PDB entry 3FFC | X-ray diffraction, 2.80 A resolution | chains A and D of the 5 polymer chains in the assembly

== Chain A ==
Protein: HLA class I histocompatibility antigen, B-8 alpha chain
Organism: Homo sapiens
UniProtKB: P30460 (1B08_HUMAN); residues 1-277 here correspond to UniProt positions 25-301 (UniProt number = residue number + 24)
Sequence (277 residues; numbered 1 to 277; the number before each row is that of its first residue):
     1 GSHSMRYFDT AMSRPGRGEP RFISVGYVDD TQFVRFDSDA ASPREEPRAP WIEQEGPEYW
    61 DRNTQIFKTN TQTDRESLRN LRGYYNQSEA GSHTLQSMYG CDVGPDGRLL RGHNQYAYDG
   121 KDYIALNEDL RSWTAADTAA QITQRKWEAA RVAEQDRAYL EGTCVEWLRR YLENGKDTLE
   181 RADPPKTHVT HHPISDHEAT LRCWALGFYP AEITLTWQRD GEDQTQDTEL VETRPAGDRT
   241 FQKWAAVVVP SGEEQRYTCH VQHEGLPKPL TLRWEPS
Disulfide bonds: Cys-101/Cys-164, Cys-203/Cys-259
Bound ions: Cd2+ site 1: Gly-1, His-3, Glu-180; Cd2+ site 2: Glu-19 (shared with 2 residues of chain G); Na+ near Asp-30 (its only coordinating residue here)
Reported in the primary citation:
  - conformationally variable residues: Glu-58, Arg-62, Arg-79, Glu-154, Glu-166, Arg-170
  - specificity-determining residues: Thr-163, Trp-167 (proposed by the authors, not directly observed)

== Chain D ==
Protein: CF34 alpha chain
Organism: Homo sapiens
Sequence (202 residues; each row starts with the number of its first residue; note: 8 numbers in that range are skipped by the numbering (no residue carries them; nothing is unmodelled there)):
     3 KITQTQPGMF VQEKEAVTLD CTYDTSDPSY G
    39 LFWYKQPSSG EMIFVIYQGS YDQG
    66 NATEGRYSLN FQKARKSANL VISASQLGDS AMYFCAMRED TGNQFYFGTG TSLTVIPNIQ
   126 NPDPAVYQLR DSKSSDKSVC LFTDFDSQTN VSQSKDSDVY ITDKCVLDMR SMDFKSNSAV
   186 AWSNKSDFAC ANAFNNSIIP EDTFFPS
Disulfide bonds: Cys-23/Cys-100, Cys-145/Cys-195

== Interface between chain A and chain D ==
Residue-residue contacts - 19 pairs, chain A then chain D:
  Glu-58(A) with Thr-106(D)
  Tyr-59(A) with Thr-106(D)
  Arg-62(A) with Asp-105(D); Thr-106(D); Gly-107(D), hydrogen bond (side chain-backbone); Asn-108(D)
  Arg-108(A) with Gln-61(D), hydrogen bond
  Ala-158(A) with Tyr-59(D)
  Gly-162(A) with Tyr-59(D)
  Thr-163(A) with Ser-31(D); Asp-105(D)
  Glu-166(A) with Pro-30(D); Ser-31(D); Tyr-59(D)
  Trp-167(A) with Pro-30(D); Asp-105(D), hydrogen bond
  Arg-170(A) with Ser-28(D), hydrogen bond (side chain-backbone); Asp-29(D); Pro-30(D)
Other interface residues (no listed pair), chain A (12 interface residues in all): Gln-65, Glu-161
From the paper, about this interface:
  - specific contacts: Ser-28(D)/Arg-170(A), Asp-29(D)/Arg-170(A), Pro-30(D)/Trp-167(A), Pro-30(D)/Arg-170(A), Pro-30(D)/Glu-166(A), Ser-31(D)/Thr-163(A), Ser-31(D)/Glu-166(A), Tyr-59(D)/Ala-158(A), Tyr-59(D)/Gly-162(A), Tyr-59(D)/Glu-166(A), Gln-61(D)/Arg-108(A)

== Summary ==
12 residues of chain A and 10 residues of chain D are in contact, with 4 hydrogen bonds. Among the polar pairs
are Arg-62(A)/Gly-107(D), Arg-108(A)/Gln-61(D) and Trp-167(A)/Asp-105(D). The paper describes contacts between
Ser-28(D) and Arg-170(A), Asp-29(D) and Arg-170(A) and Pro-30(D) and Trp-167(A) among others. The paper
reports specificity determinants Thr-163(A) and Trp-167(A); conformational variability at Glu-58(A), Arg-62(A)
and Arg-79(A) among others.
Chain A is HLA class I histocompatibility antigen, B-8 alpha chain and chain D is CF34 alpha chain, both from
Homo sapiens; the structure, Crystal Structure of CF34 TCR in complex with HLA-B8/FLR, was determined by X-ray
diffraction.
